Entry 1HY1 (X-ray diffraction, 2.30 A resolution); this record covers chains A and C of the 4 polymer chains in the assembly.

Chain A (and C):
Protein: Delta crystallin II
Organism: Anas platyrhynchos
Notes: EC 4.3.2.1; chain C of this document is another copy of the same molecule, construct and numbering; everything in this record applies to it too
UniProtKB: P24058 (CRD2_ANAPL); residues -1 to 466 here correspond to UniProt positions 1-468 (UniProt number = residue number + 2)
Amino-acid sequence (468 residues; each row starts with the number of its first residue; numbers below 1 keep their minus sign (Met-1 is residue -1)):
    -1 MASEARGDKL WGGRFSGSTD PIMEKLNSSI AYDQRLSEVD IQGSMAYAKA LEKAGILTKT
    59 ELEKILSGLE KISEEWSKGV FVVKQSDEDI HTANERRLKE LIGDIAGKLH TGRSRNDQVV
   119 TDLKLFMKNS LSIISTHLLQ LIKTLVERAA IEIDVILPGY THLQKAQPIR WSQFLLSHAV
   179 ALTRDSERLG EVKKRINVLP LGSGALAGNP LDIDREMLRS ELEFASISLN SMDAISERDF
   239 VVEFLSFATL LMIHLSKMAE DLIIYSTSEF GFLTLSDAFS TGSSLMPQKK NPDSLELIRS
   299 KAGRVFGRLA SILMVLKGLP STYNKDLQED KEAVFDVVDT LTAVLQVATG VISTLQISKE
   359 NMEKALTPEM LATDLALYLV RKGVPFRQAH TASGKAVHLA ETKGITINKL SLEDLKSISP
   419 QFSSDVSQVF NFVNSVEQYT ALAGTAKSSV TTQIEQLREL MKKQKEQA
Disordered / not traced: -1 to 16, 465-466 (chain C: -1 to 15, 465-466)

How chain A and chain C interact:
Contacting residue pairs - 159 pairs, chain A then chain C:
  Gly105(A) with Phe384(C)
  Thr109(A) with Val378(C); Phe384(C)
  Gly157(A) with Leu204(C)
  Tyr158(A) with Leu204(C); Ser319(C); Thr320(C), hydrogen bond (backbone-side chain)
  Thr159(A) with Leu204(C); Thr320(C); Tyr321(C)
  His160(A) with Tyr321(C), hydrogen bond (backbone-backbone); Asn322(C); Lys323(C)
  Gln165(A) with Ala205(C)
  Ile167(A) with Leu204(C), hydrophobic; Met230(C), hydrophobic
  Gln171(A) with Asn228(C), hydrogen bond; Ser229(C); Met230(C)
  Phe172(A) with Met230(C), hydrophobic
  Leu174(A) with Asn228(C)
  Ser175(A) with Asn228(C); Met230(C); Asp231(C)
  His176(A) with Ser319(C)
  Val178(A) with Asn228(C); Asp231(C)
  Ala179(A) with Asp231(C)
  Arg182(A) with Arg193(C); Asp231(C), salt bridge; Glu235(C), salt bridge; Asp237(C), salt bridge
  Glu185(A) with Arg193(C), salt bridge
  Arg186(A) with Arg193(C); Asp237(C), salt bridge; Glu241(C), salt bridge
  Glu189(A) with Glu189(C); Arg193(C), salt bridge
  Arg193(A) with Glu185(C), salt bridge; Arg186(C); Glu189(C), salt bridge
  Ala203(A) with Gln165(C)
  Leu204(A) with Gly157(C); Tyr158(C); Thr159(C); Gln165(C)
  Ala205(A) with Gln165(C); Ile167(C), hydrophobic; Tyr437(C); Gly442(C); Thr443(C), hydrogen bond (backbone-backbone)
  Gly206(A) with Tyr437(C)
  Asn207(A) with Tyr437(C)
  Pro208(A) with Leu375(C), hydrophobic; Arg379(C), hydrogen bond (backbone-side chain); Gln436(C); Tyr437(C), hydrophobic
  Leu209(A) with Leu375(C), hydrophobic
  Asp210(A) with Thr438(C), hydrogen bond; Ala439(C)
  Ile211(A) with Ala439(C)
  Arg213(A) with Leu440(C), hydrogen bond (side chain-backbone); Ala441(C)
  Ile225(A) with Leu440(C), hydrophobic
  Ser226(A) with Ala441(C)
  Leu227(A) with Ala441(C); Gln451(C); Gln454(C)
  Asn228(A) with Gln171(C), hydrogen bond; Ser175(C); Val178(C); Ala441(C); Gln451(C)
  Ser229(A) with Gln171(C), hydrogen bond; Ala441(C), hydrogen bond (backbone-backbone)
  Met230(A) with Ile167(C), hydrophobic; Gln171(C); Phe172(C); Ser175(C)
  Asp231(A) with Ser175(C); Val178(C); Ala179(C); Arg182(C), salt bridge
  Ser234(A) with Lys255(C), hydrogen bond
  Glu235(A) with Arg182(C), salt bridge
  Asp237(A) with Arg182(C), salt bridge; Arg186(C), salt bridge; Leu248(C); His252(C), salt bridge
  Val240(A) with Leu248(C), hydrophobic
  Glu241(A) with Arg186(C), salt bridge
  Ser244(A) with Ser244(C)
  Thr247(A) with Leu311(C)
  Leu248(A) with Asp237(C)
  Ile251(A) with Leu311(C); Leu314(C), hydrophobic; Lys315(C)
  His252(A) with Asp237(C), salt bridge
  Ser254(A) with Lys315(C); Gly316(C), hydrogen bond (side chain-backbone)
  Lys255(A) with Ser234(C), hydrogen bond; Leu317(C); Ser319(C)
  Glu258(A) with Gly316(C); Pro318(C)
  Asp259(A) with Pro318(C); Ser319(C), hydrogen bond
  Phe304(A) with Leu311(C), hydrophobic
  Leu307(A) with Leu311(C), hydrophobic
  Leu311(A) with Thr247(C); Ile251(C); Phe304(C), hydrophobic
  Leu314(A) with Ile251(C), hydrophobic
  Lys315(A) with Ile251(C); Ser254(C); Ala300(C)
  Gly316(A) with Ser254(C); Glu258(C)
  Leu317(A) with Lys255(C)
  Pro318(A) with Glu258(C); Asp259(C)
  Ser319(A) with Tyr158(C); Phe172(C); His176(C); Lys255(C); Asp259(C), hydrogen bond
  Thr320(A) with Tyr158(C), hydrogen bond (backbone-backbone)
  Tyr321(A) with Thr159(C); His160(C), hydrogen bond (backbone-backbone)
  Asn322(A) with His160(C)
  Lys323(A) with His160(C)
  Leu375(A) with Pro208(C), hydrophobic
  Val378(A) with Ile54(C), hydrophobic; Thr109(C)
  Arg379(A) with Pro208(C), hydrogen bond (side chain-backbone)
  Phe384(A) with Gly105(C); His108(C); Thr109(C)
  Gln436(A) with Pro208(C)
  Tyr437(A) with Ala205(C); Gly206(C); Asn207(C); Pro208(C), hydrophobic
  Thr438(A) with Asp210(C), hydrogen bond
  Ala439(A) with Asp210(C); Ile211(C)
  Leu440(A) with Arg213(C), hydrogen bond (backbone-side chain); Ile225(C), hydrophobic
  Ala441(A) with Arg213(C); Ser226(C); Leu227(C); Asn228(C); Ser229(C), hydrogen bond (backbone-backbone)
  Gly442(A) with Ala205(C)
  Thr443(A) with Ala205(C), hydrogen bond (backbone-backbone)
  Gln451(A) with Leu227(C); Asn228(C)
  Gln454(A) with Leu227(C)
  Leu458(A) with Leu227(C), hydrophobic
Also at the interface, not in a pair above, chain A (91 interface residues in all): Lys106, His108, Leu161, Ala164, Pro166, Ile262, Arg297, Ala300, Ala308, Gly381, Pro383, Leu455
Also at the interface, not in a pair above, chain C (91 interface residues in all): Lys106, Leu161, Ala164, Pro166, Leu174, Ala203, Leu209, Val240, Ile262, Arg297, Leu307, Ala308, Pro383, Leu455, Leu458

Summary:
Chain A and chain C each contribute 91 residues to their interface; the contacts include 22 hydrogen bonds and
16 salt bridges. Among the polar pairs are Arg182(A)-Asp231(C), Arg182(A)-Glu235(C) and Arg182(A)-Asp237(C).
Chain A and chain C are both Delta crystallin II (Anas platyrhynchos); the structure, Crystal structure of
wild type duck delta 2 crystallin (eye lens protein), was determined by X-ray diffraction (same publication as
1HY0 and 1I0A).
